Entry 8YNL (electron microscopy, 3.55 A resolution); this record covers chains A and H of the 9 polymer chains in the assembly.

Chain A:
Name: Caspase-8 subunit p10
Organism: Homo sapiens
Reference sequence: Q14790 (CASP8_HUMAN); residues 1-479 here = UniProt positions 1-479
Amino-acid sequence (479 residues; row label = number of the first residue in the row):
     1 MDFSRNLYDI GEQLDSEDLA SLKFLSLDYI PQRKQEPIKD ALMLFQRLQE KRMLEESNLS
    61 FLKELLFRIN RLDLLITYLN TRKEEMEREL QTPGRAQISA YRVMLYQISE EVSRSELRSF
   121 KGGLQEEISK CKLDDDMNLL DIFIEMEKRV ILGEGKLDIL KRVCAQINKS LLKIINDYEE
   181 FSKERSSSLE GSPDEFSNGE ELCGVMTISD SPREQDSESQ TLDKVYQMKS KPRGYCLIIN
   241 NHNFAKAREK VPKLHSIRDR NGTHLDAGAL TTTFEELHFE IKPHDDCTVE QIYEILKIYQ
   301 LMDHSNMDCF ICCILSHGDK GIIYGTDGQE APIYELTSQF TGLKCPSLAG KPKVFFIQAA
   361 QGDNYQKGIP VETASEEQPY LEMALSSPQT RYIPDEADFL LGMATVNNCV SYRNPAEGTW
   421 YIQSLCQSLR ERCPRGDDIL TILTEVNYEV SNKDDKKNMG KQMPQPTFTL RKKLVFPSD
Unresolved in the structure: 183-479
Sequence notes: engineered mutation Gly122 (Phe in Q14790), Gly123 (Leu in Q14790), Ala360 (Cys in Q14790), Ala374 (Asp in Q14790), Ala384 (Asp in Q14790)
Swiss-Prot annotation at these positions:
  - active site: His317
  - site: Asp216, Ser217 (Cleavage)
  - modified residue: Ser188 (Phosphoserine), Ser211 (Phosphoserine), Lys224 (N6-acetyllysine), Tyr334 (Phosphotyrosine), Tyr380 (Phosphotyrosine), Ser387 (Phosphoserine), Arg413 (Microbial infection: ADP-riboxanated arginine)
  - natural variant: Arg248 (R248W: In CASP8D), Asp285 (D285H: Associated with protection against breast cancer)
  - mutagenesis: Asp73 (D73A: Abolishes binding to FLASH. Induces NF-kappa-B activation), Tyr380 (Y380E: Phosphomimetic mutant which does not affect interaction with PIK3R1 or DISC-mediated processing; Y380F: Abolishes phosphorylation at this site ...), Ser387 (S387A: Impaired CDK1-mediated phosphorylation and enhanced apoptosis), Arg413 (R413A: Abolished ADP-riboxanation by C.violaceum CopC)
What the authors report for this chain:
  - mutagenesis - E12A/F122G/L123G, N70A/F122G/L123G, E110A/F122G/L123G: unchanged binding to CASP8 and FADD-like apoptosis regulator subunit p43 (chain H)

Chain H:
Name: CASP8 and FADD-like apoptosis regulator subunit p43
Organism: Homo sapiens
Reference sequence: O15519 (CFLAR_HUMAN); residue numbers follow UniProt; this construct covers 1-181
Amino-acid sequence (181 residues; numbered 1 to 181; the number before each row is that of its first residue):
     1 MSAEVIHQVE EALDTDEKEM LLFLCRDVAI DVVPPNVRDL LDILRERGKL SVGDLAELLY
    61 RVRRFDLLKR ILKMDRKAVE THLLRNPHLV SDYRVLMAEI GEDLDKSDVS SLIFLMKDYM
   121 GRGKISKEKS FLDLVVELEK LNLVAPDQLD LLEKCLKNIH RIDLKTKIQK YKQSVQGAGT
   181 S
Unresolved in the structure: 1, 29-30, 176-181

How chain A and chain H interact:
Contacting residue pairs - 21 pairs, chain A then chain H:
  Pro31(A) - Glu102(H)
  Pro31(A) - Asp103(H)
  Gln32(A) - Glu102(H)
  Arg33(A) - Asp16(H)  salt bridge
  Arg33(A) - Glu102(H)
  Arg33(A) - Leu104(H)
  Arg33(A) - Ser130(H)
  Lys34(A) - Asp16(H)  salt bridge
  Lys34(A) - Glu102(H)  salt bridge
  Glu36(A) - Asp105(H)
  Glu36(A) - Lys106(H)  hydrogen bond (side chain-backbone)
  Glu50(A) - Arg64(H)  salt bridge
  Glu50(A) - Phe65(H)
  Glu50(A) - Asp66(H)  hydrogen bond (backbone-backbone)
  Lys51(A) - Phe65(H)
  Arg52(A) - Lys69(H)
  Lys148(A) - Arg161(H)
  Lys148(A) - Ile162(H)
  Lys148(A) - Asp163(H)
  Arg149(A) - Ile162(H)
  Val150(A) - Ile162(H)  hydrophobic
Interface residues without a listed pair, chain A (15 interface residues in all): Arg47, Gln49, Glu55, Glu147
Interface residues without a listed pair, chain H (21 interface residues in all): Asp14, Met20, Arg63, Arg76, Gly101, Asp108, His160
The authors on this interface:
  - hot spots on chain A (mutagenesis) - R33D/F122G/L123G, R52D/F122G/L123G: decreased binding to CASP8 and FADD-like apoptosis regulator subunit p43 (chain H)

In short:
15 residues of chain A face 21 of chain H across their interface; the contacts include 2 hydrogen bonds and 4
salt bridges. Polar contacts include Arg33(A)-Asp16(H), Lys34(A)-Asp16(H) and Lys34(A)-Glu102(H). The paper
reports that R33D/F122G/L123G and R52D/F122G/L123G of chain A reduce binding to CASP8 and FADD-like apoptosis
regulator subunit p43 (chain H); E12A/F122G/L123G, N70A/F122G/L123G and E110A/F122G/L123G of chain A leave
binding to CASP8 and FADD-like apoptosis regulator subunit p43 (chain H) unchanged.
Chain A is Caspase-8 subunit p10 and chain H is CASP8 and FADD-like apoptosis regulator subunit p43, both from
Homo sapiens; the structure, Structure of the Caspase-8/cFLIP death effector domain assembly, was determined
by electron microscopy together with 8YM4, 8YM5, 8YM6, 8YNI, 8YNK, 8YNM and 8YNN from the same study.
